5BPI - chains A and B of the 6 polymer chains in the assembly; structure by X-ray diffraction, 3.20 A resolution.

Chain A (and B):
Name: TrmBL2
Organism: Pyrococcus furiosus
Notes: chain B of this document is another copy of the same molecule, construct and numbering; everything in this record applies to it too
UniProtKB: Q8U3H1 (TMBL2_PYRFU); numbering as in UniProt (aligned over 2-264)
Amino-acid sequence (263 residues; each row starts with the number of its first residue):
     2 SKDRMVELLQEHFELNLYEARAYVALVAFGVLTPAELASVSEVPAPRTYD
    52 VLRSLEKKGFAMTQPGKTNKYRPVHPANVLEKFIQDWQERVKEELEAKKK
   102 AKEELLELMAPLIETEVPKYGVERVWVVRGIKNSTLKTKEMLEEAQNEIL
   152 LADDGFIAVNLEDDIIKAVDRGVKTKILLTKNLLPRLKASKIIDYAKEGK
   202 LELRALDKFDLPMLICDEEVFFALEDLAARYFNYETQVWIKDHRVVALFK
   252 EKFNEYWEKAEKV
UniProt features mapped onto this chain:
  - DNA-binding region: Leu33 to Arg54 (H-T-H motif)

How chain A and chain B interact:
Pairs across the interface - 15 pairs, chain A then chain B:
  Gln65(A) - Arg130(B)  hydrogen bond
  Pro66(A) - Val126(B)
  Pro66(A) - Trp127(B)
  Pro66(A) - Val128(B)  hydrogen bond (backbone-backbone)
  Gly67(A) - Trp127(B)
  Gly67(A) - Val128(B)
  Lys68(A) - Asn134(B)  hydrogen bond
  Val126(A) - Pro66(B)
  Trp127(A) - Pro66(B)
  Trp127(A) - Gly67(B)
  Trp127(A) - Lys68(B)
  Val128(A) - Pro66(B)  hydrogen bond (backbone-backbone)
  Val128(A) - Gly67(B)
  Arg130(A) - Gln65(B)  hydrogen bond
  Asn134(A) - Lys68(B)
Other interface residues (no listed pair), chain A (11 interface residues in all): Lys71, Glu124
Other interface residues (no listed pair), chain B (11 interface residues in all): Lys71, Glu124

In short:
The chain A/chain B interface involves 11 residues from each chain; the contacts include 5 hydrogen bonds.
Polar contacts include Gln65(A)-Arg130(B), Lys68(A)-Asn134(B) and Pro66(A)-Val128(B).
Both chains are TrmBL2 (Pyrococcus furiosus). Entry 5BPI (Structure of TrmBL2, an archaeal chromatin protein,
shows a novel mode of DNA binding) was determined by X-ray diffraction, deposited together with 5BOX, 5BPD and
5BQT.
